Entry 3IKT (X-ray diffraction, 2.26 A resolution); this record covers chains B and D of the 4 polymer chains in the assembly.

[Chain B]
Name: Redox-sensing transcriptional repressor rex
From: Thermus thermophilus HB27
UniProtKB: Q72I39 (REX_THET2); residues 1-206 here = UniProt positions 1-206
Sequence (207 residues; numbered 0 to 206; the number before each row is that of its first residue; numbering starts at 0):
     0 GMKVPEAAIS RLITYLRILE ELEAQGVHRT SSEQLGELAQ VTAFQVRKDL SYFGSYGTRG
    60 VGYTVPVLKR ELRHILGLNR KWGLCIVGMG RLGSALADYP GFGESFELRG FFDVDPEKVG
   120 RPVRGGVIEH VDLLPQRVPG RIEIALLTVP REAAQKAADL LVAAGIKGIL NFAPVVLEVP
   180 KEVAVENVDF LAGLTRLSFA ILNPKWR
Unresolved in the structure: 0
Construct notes: expression tag (0)
Residues lining bound ligands: NAD (nicotinamide-adenine-dinucleotide): Ala-94, Leu-95, Tyr-98
Swiss-Prot annotation at these positions:
  - DNA-binding region: Thr-13 to Phe-52 (H-T-H motif)
  - binding site (NAD(+)): Gly-87 to Gly-92

[Chain D]
Molecule: Rex operator DNA
Sequence (22 nucleotides; numbered 1 to 22; the number before each row is that of its first residue):
     1 CGCTGTGAAC GCGTTCACAG CG

[How chain B and chain D interact]
Residue-residue contacts (25; chain B residue first):
  Ser-30(B) / DT4(D)  phosphate contact
  Ser-31(B) / DT4(D)  hydrogen bond to the phosphate
  Arg-46(B) / DT4(D)  base contact
  Arg-46(B) / DG5(D)  hydrogen bond to the base
  Arg-46(B) / DT6(D)  base contact
  Lys-47(B) / DT6(D)  base contact
  Lys-47(B) / DG7(D)  hydrogen bond to the base
  Lys-47(B) / DA8(D)  base contact
  Ser-50(B) / DT6(D)  phosphate contact
  Ser-54(B) / DG5(D)  phosphate contact
  Tyr-55(B) / DG5(D)  hydrogen bond to the phosphate
  Gly-56(B) / DT4(D)  phosphate contact
  Gly-56(B) / DG5(D)  hydrogen bond to the phosphate
  Thr-57(B) / DT4(D)  sugar contact
  Arg-58(B) / DG2(D)  base contact
  Arg-58(B) / DC3(D)  base contact
  Arg-58(B) / DT4(D)  hydrogen bond to the base
  Arg-58(B) / DG5(D)  sugar contact
  Gly-59(B) / DG2(D)  base contact
  Gly-59(B) / DC3(D)  hydrogen bond to the base
  Val-60(B) / DC3(D)  sugar contact
  Gly-61(B) / DC3(D)  phosphate contact
  Gly-61(B) / DT4(D)  phosphate contact
  Tyr-62(B) / DT4(D)  sugar contact
  Tyr-62(B) / DG5(D)  hydrogen bond to the phosphate
Also at the interface, not in a pair above, chain B (15 interface residues in all): Thr-29

[Overview]
Chain B and chain D form an interface of 15 and 7 residues respectively, with 8 hydrogen bonds. Polar pairs
include Arg-46(B)/DG5(D), Lys-47(B)/DG7(D) and Arg-58(B)/DT4(D). Chain B binds NAD. From UniProt: 6
NAD+-binding residues on chain B.
Here chain B is Redox-sensing transcriptional repressor rex (Thermus thermophilus HB27) and chain D is Rex
operator DNA. Entry 3IKT (Crystal structure of a Rex-family repressor/DNA/NAD+ complex from Thermus aquaticus)
was determined by X-ray diffraction, deposited together with 3IKV and 3IL2.
